Entry 8GDM (X-ray diffraction, 1.80 A resolution); this record covers chain A.

Chain A:
Protein: Retinol-binding protein 1
Organism: Homo sapiens
UniProtKB: P09455 (RET1_HUMAN); residues 0-134 here correspond to UniProt positions 1-135 (UniProt number = residue number + 1)
Sequence (141 residues; row label = number of the first residue in the row; numbering starts at 0):
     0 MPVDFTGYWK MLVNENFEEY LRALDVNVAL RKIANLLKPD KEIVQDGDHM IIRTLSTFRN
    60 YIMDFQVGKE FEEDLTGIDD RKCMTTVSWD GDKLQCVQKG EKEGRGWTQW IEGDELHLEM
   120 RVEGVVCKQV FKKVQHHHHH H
Not modelled in the structure: 0-1, 138-140
Construct notes: expression tag (135-140)
UniProt features mapped onto this chain:
  - region: R21 to K31 (Important for interaction with STRA6)
  - binding site (all-trans-retinol): K40, M62, Q108
Residues lining bound ligands: ZA6 ((1S)-N-{[3-(diphenylmethyl)-1,2,4-oxadiazol-5-yl]methyl}-N-methyl-1-(thiophen-2-yl)ethan-1-amine): F16, Y19, L20, L29, A33, L36, P38, K40, I51, T53, S55, F57, R58, Y60, M62, L74, G76, I77, W106, L117, M119
Reported in the primary citation:
  - binding site for ZA6: Y19, R104, W106, Q128

In short:
Chain A binds compound ZA6. UniProt lists 3 all-trans-retinol-binding residues. The paper reports a binding
site for ZA6 at Y19, R104 and W106 among others.
Chain A is Retinol-binding protein 1 (Homo sapiens); the structure, Crystal structure of human cellular
retinol binding protein 1 in complex with
{[3-(diphenylmethyl)-1,2,4-oxadiazol-5-yl]methyl}(methyl)[1-(thiophen-2-yl)ethyl]amine, was determined by
X-ray diffraction (same publication as 8GEU, 8GD2, 8GEM, 8GEV and 8GEY).
